Entry 3NA0 (X-ray diffraction, 2.50 A resolution); this record covers chains A and C.

== Chain A ==
Name: Cholesterol side-chain cleavage enzyme, mitochondrial
Organism: Homo sapiens
Notes: EC 1.14.15.6
Reference sequence: P05108 (CP11A_HUMAN); numbering as in UniProt (aligned over 44-514)
Amino-acid sequence (471 residues; each row starts with the number of its first residue):
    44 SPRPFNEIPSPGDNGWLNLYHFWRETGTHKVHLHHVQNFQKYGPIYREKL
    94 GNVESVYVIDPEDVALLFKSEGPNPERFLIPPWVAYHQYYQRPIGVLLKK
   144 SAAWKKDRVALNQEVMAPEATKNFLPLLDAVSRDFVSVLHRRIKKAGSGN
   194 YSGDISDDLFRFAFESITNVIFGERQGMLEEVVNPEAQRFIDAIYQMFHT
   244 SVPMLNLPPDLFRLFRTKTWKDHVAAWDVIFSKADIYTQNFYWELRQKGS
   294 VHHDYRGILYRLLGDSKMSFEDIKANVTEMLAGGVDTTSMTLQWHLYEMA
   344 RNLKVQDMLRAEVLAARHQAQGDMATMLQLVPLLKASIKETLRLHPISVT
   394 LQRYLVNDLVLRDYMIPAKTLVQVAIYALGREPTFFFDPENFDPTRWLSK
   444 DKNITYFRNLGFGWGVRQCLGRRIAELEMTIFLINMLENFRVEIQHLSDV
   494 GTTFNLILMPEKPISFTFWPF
Not modelled in the structure: 44
Ion coordination: heme Fe near Cys462 (its only coordinating residue here)
Ligand contacts:
  - 2DC ((3alpha,8alpha,22R)-cholest-5-ene-3,20,22-triol): Arg120, Phe121, Ile123, Trp126, Leu140, Met240, Phe241, Leu248, Trp270, Glu322, Ala325, Gly326, Thr330, Ile390, Ser391, Val392, Thr393, Gln395, Gln416, Phe497, Leu499, Ile500
  - heme (HEM): Arg120, Val139, Leu140, Trp147, Arg151, Ile210, Glu322, Met323, Gly326, Gly327, Thr330, Thr331, Thr334, Leu385, Ile390, Ser391, Leu394, Arg396, Gly454, Phe455, Gly456, Trp457, Arg460, Gln461, Cys462, Leu463, Gly464, Ile467, Ala468, Met472
UniProt features mapped onto this chain:
  - binding site (heme): Cys462

== Chain C ==
Name: Adrenodoxin, mitochondrial
Organism: Homo sapiens
Reference sequence: P10109 (ADX_HUMAN); residues 28-95 here correspond to UniProt positions 88-155 (UniProt number = residue number + 60)
Amino-acid sequence (68 residues; row label = number of the first residue in the row):
    28 SLLDVVVENNLDIDGFGACEGTLACSTCHLIFEDHIYEKLDAITDEENDM
    78 LDLAYGLTDRSRLGCQIC
Not modelled in the structure: 28-42, 56-70, 82-89, 94-95
Ion coordination: 2Fe-2S cluster Fe: Cys46, Cys52, Cys55, Cys92
Ligand contacts: 2Fe-2S cluster (FES): Gly44, Cys46, Glu47, Gly48, Thr49, Leu50, Ala51, Cys52, Ser53, Cys55, Leu90, Cys92

== How chain A and chain C interact ==
Residue-residue contacts (31; chain A residue first):
  Lys112(A) with Ala81(C), hydrogen bond (side chain-backbone)
  Lys148(A) with Ala45(C), hydrogen bond (side chain-backbone)
  Val152(A) with Glu47(C)
  Asn155(A) with Thr49(C); Ala51(C)
  Gln156(A) with Thr49(C)
  Met159(A) with Thr49(C); Ala51(C), hydrophobic
  Ala160(A) with Thr49(C)
  Pro161(A) with Thr49(C)
  Leu371(A) with Asp72(C)
  Gln372(A) with Thr71(C); Asp72(C)
  Lys378(A) with Asp72(C); Glu73(C), salt bridge
  Lys382(A) with Asp76(C), salt bridge
  Phe450(A) with Asp79(C); Leu80(C), hydrophobic; Ala81(C)
  Trp457(A) with Leu80(C)
  Gly458(A) with Ala51(C)
  Val459(A) with Ala45(C), hydrophobic; Cys46(C); Ala51(C); Cys52(C), hydrophobic
  Gln461(A) with Ala51(C); Cys52(C); Met77(C)
  Arg465(A) with Met77(C)
  Arg466(A) with Leu50(C), hydrogen bond (side chain-backbone); Glu73(C)
Other interface residues (no listed pair), chain A (24 interface residues in all): Lys445, Thr448, Tyr449, Asn452, Glu469
Other interface residues (no listed pair), chain C (17 interface residues in all): Ser53, Gln93

== In short ==
24 residues of chain A and 17 residues of chain C are in contact, with 3 hydrogen bonds and 2 salt bridges.
Polar contacts include Lys378(A)-Glu73(C), Lys382(A)-Asp76(C) and Lys112(A)-Ala81(C). Bound to chain A: heme
and compound 2DC. Bound to chain C: 2Fe-2S cluster.
Chain A is Cholesterol side-chain cleavage enzyme, mitochondrial and chain C is Adrenodoxin, mitochondrial,
both from Homo sapiens; the structure, Crystal structure of human CYP11A1 in complex with
20,22-dihydroxycholesterol, was determined by X-ray diffraction, deposited together with 3N9Z and 3NA1.
